PDB entry 5W6H | X-ray diffraction, 2.29 A resolution | chains A and C of the 3 polymer chains in the assembly

== Chain A (and C) ==
Protein: tailspike protein 4
Source organism: Escherichia virus CBA120
Notes: chain C of this document is another copy of the same molecule, construct and numbering; everything in this record applies to it too
UniProtKB: G3M192 (G3M192_9CAUD); numbering as in UniProt (aligned over 344-1036)
Amino-acid sequence (697 residues; each row starts with the number of its first residue):
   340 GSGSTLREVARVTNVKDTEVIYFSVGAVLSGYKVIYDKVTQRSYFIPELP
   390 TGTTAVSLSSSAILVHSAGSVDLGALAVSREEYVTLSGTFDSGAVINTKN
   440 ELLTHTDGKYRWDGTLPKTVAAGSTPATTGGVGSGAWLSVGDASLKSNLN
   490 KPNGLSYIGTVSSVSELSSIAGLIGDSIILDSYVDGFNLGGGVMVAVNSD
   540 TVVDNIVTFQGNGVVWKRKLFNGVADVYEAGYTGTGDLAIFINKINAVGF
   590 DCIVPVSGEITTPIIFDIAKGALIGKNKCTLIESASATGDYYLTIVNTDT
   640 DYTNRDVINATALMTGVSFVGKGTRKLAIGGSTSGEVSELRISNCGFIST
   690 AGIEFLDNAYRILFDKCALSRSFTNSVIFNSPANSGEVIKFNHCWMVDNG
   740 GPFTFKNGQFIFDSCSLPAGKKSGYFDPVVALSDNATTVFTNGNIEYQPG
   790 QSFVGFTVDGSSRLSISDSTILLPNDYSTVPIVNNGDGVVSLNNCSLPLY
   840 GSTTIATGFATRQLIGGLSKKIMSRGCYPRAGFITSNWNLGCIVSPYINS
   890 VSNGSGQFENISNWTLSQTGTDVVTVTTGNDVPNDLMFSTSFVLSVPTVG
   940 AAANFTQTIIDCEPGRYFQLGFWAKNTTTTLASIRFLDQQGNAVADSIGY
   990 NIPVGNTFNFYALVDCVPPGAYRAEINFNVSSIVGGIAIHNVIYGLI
Sequence notes: expression tag (340-343); engineered mutation Arg-1012 (Lys in G3M192)
Metal / ion sites: Na+: Tyr-1011 (shared with 1 residue of chain B; Tyr-1011(C) of chain C)

== Interface between chain A and chain C ==
Pairs across the interface (168):
  Gly-340(A) with Arg-346(C)
  Glu-347(A) with Glu-347(C)
  Val-348(A) with Arg-350(C)
  Val-351(A) with Val-351(C), hydrophobic
  Tyr-375(A) with Arg-350(C), hydrogen bond
  Val-378(A) with Lys-355(C)
  Thr-379(A) with Lys-355(C)
  Gln-380(A) with Arg-350(C), hydrogen bond; Lys-355(C); Asp-356(C), hydrogen bond (side chain-backbone)
  Arg-381(A) with Asn-353(C)
  Val-423(A) with Asn-353(C)
  Thr-424(A) with Phe-384(C); Arg-419(C), hydrogen bond (backbone-side chain)
  Leu-425(A) with Arg-419(C), hydrogen bond (backbone-side chain)
  Ser-426(A) with Lys-372(C); Phe-384(C); Arg-419(C)
  Gly-427(A) with Arg-419(C)
  Thr-443(A) with Ser-418(C)
  Lys-448(A) with Arg-419(C), hydrogen bond (side chain-backbone); Glu-420(C)
  Asp-481(A) with Glu-420(C); Gly-480(C), hydrogen bond (side chain-backbone); Asp-481(C); Leu-484(C)
  Ala-482(A) with Glu-420(C), hydrogen bond (backbone-side chain)
  Leu-484(A) with Leu-484(C), hydrophobic
  Lys-485(A) with Leu-484(C)
  Leu-488(A) with Tyr-496(C); Ile-497(C); Gly-498(C), hydrogen bond (backbone-backbone)
  Asn-489(A) with Tyr-496(C); Gly-498(C)
  Lys-490(A) with Gly-498(C)
  Pro-491(A) with Gly-498(C); Thr-499(C); Val-500(C); Glu-505(C); Ile-509(C), hydrophobic
  Asn-492(A) with Ile-517(C)
  Gly-493(A) with Ile-497(C)
  Leu-494(A) with Ile-497(C); Ser-516(C); Ile-517(C); Ile-518(C), hydrophobic; Val-532(C), hydrophobic
  Ser-495(A) with Asp-515(C); Ser-516(C), hydrogen bond (side chain-backbone); Ile-517(C)
  Asp-520(A) with Lys-558(C), salt bridge
  Asn-527(A) with Val-534(C); Val-536(C); Lys-556(C); Lys-558(C)
  Gly-530(A) with Leu-559(C)
  Gly-531(A) with Leu-559(C)
  Asp-565(A) with Asn-561(C)
  Pro-594(A) with Asn-561(C)
  Lys-615(A) with Val-563(C); Asp-590(C)
  Asn-616(A) with Gly-562(C), hydrogen bond (side chain-backbone); Phe-589(C); Asp-590(C), hydrogen bond (backbone-side chain)
  Lys-617(A) with Ile-607(C), hydrogen bond (side chain-backbone); Ala-608(C); Lys-609(C); Gly-610(C); Ile-647(C), hydrogen bond (side chain-backbone); Thr-650(C), hydrogen bond; Ala-651(C)
  Thr-619(A) with Val-646(C)
  Gly-655(A) with Thr-650(C)
  Val-656(A) with Thr-650(C)
  Ser-657(A) with Val-646(C), hydrogen bond (side chain-backbone); Ala-649(C); Thr-650(C)
  Val-659(A) with Val-646(C), hydrophobic
  Ser-682(A) with Arg-680(C)
  Asn-683(A) with Ala-649(C); Thr-650(C); Arg-680(C), hydrogen bond
  Cys-684(A) with Ala-649(C)
  Gly-685(A) with Ala-649(C)
  Ile-687(A) with Asp-645(C); Val-646(C)
  Asp-704(A) with Arg-680(C), salt bridge
  Lys-705(A) with Asn-648(C), hydrogen bond (side chain-backbone); Ala-649(C), hydrogen bond (side chain-backbone); Glu-678(C), hydrogen bond (side chain-backbone); Arg-680(C)
  Ser-709(A) with Asp-645(C), hydrogen bond
  Arg-710(A) with Tyr-641(C), hydrogen bond (side chain-backbone); Thr-642(C), hydrogen bond (side chain-backbone); Asp-645(C), salt bridge
  Asn-731(A) with Lys-729(C), hydrogen bond
  His-732(A) with Glu-678(C); Arg-700(C), hydrogen bond (side chain-backbone); Leu-702(C); Val-727(C)
  Cys-733(A) with Arg-700(C), hydrogen bond (backbone-side chain)
  Trp-734(A) with Arg-644(C); Asp-645(C), hydrogen bond; Glu-678(C); Arg-700(C)
  Asp-737(A) with Tyr-641(C), hydrogen bond
  Ser-753(A) with Arg-700(C), hydrogen bond (backbone-side chain); Val-727(C); Lys-729(C), hydrogen bond
  Cys-754(A) with Arg-700(C)
  Ser-755(A) with Arg-700(C), hydrogen bond; Glu-726(C), hydrogen bond; Val-727(C)
  Asn-781(A) with Val-727(C); Ile-750(C); Val-778(C)
  Gly-782(A) with Gln-748(C), hydrogen bond (backbone-side chain)
  Asn-783(A) with Glu-726(C), hydrogen bond; Val-727(C)
  Asp-807(A) with Val-778(C); Ser-804(C), hydrogen bond
  Thr-809(A) with Gln-748(C), hydrogen bond
  Asn-833(A) with Ser-804(C); Ser-830(C), hydrogen bond; Asn-832(C), hydrogen bond
  Arg-864(A) with Asn-832(C), hydrogen bond; Met-862(C); Ser-863(C); Arg-864(C)
  Gly-865(A) with Met-862(C)
  Tyr-867(A) with Thr-776(C); Arg-802(C)
  Pro-868(A) with Arg-802(C), hydrogen bond (backbone-side chain)
  Arg-869(A) with Asn-774(C), hydrogen bond (backbone-side chain); Arg-802(C), hydrogen bond (backbone-side chain)
  Ala-870(A) with Asn-774(C); Ser-800(C), hydrogen bond (backbone-side chain)
  Gly-871(A) with Arg-802(C); Asp-826(C)
  Glu-952(A) with Arg-955(C), salt bridge
  Pro-953(A) with Asn-888(C); Ser-889(C)
  Gly-954(A) with Lys-859(C); Ile-861(C); Met-862(C)
  Arg-955(A) with Met-862(C)
  Tyr-956(A) with Val-828(C); Lys-860(C)
  Asp-977(A) with Ser-891(C), hydrogen bond; Phe-897(C); Asn-902(C), hydrogen bond
  Gln-978(A) with Thr-947(C), hydrogen bond (side chain-backbone); Ile-948(C); Ile-949(C), hydrogen bond (side chain-backbone)
  Gln-979(A) with Ser-901(C); Asn-902(C)
  Asn-981(A) with Phe-897(C); Ser-901(C), hydrogen bond; Asn-902(C)
  Val-983(A) with Ser-891(C)
  Cys-1005(A) with Lys-860(C)
  Pro-1008(A) with Lys-859(C); Tyr-886(C); Asn-888(C)
  Gly-1009(A) with Asn-888(C), hydrogen bond (backbone-backbone); Ser-889(C); Val-890(C)
  Tyr-1011(A) with Ile-949(C)
Also at the interface, not in a pair above, chain A (100 interface residues in all): Tyr-422, Gly-447, Gly-480, Ile-497, Ile-518, Leu-519, Leu-528, Tyr-567, Cys-618, Ala-707, Val-736, Asp-752, Glu-785, Ala-982
Also at the interface, not in a pair above, chain C (102 interface residues in all): Ser-343, Val-354, Glu-421, Asn-487, Leu-488, Leu-652, Leu-679, Tyr-699, Ile-701, Asp-752, Thr-780, Ser-806, Tyr-1011, Arg-1012

== Overview ==
100 residues of chain A face 102 of chain C across their interface, with 49 hydrogen bonds and 4 salt bridges.
Among the polar pairs are Asp-520(A)/Lys-558(C), Asp-704(A)/Arg-680(C) and Arg-710(A)/Asp-645(C).
Chain A and chain C are both tailspike protein 4 (Escherichia virus CBA120); the structure, Crystal structure
of Bacteriophage CBA120 tailspike protein 4 enzymatically active domain (TSP4dN, orf213), was determined by
X-ray diffraction (same publication as 5W6F, 5W6P and 5W6S).
